8XQW - chains C and D of the 22 polymer chains in the assembly; structure by electron microscopy, 2.90 A resolution.

Chain C:
Molecule: Fhl3
Source organism: Chlamydomonas reinhardtii
Sequence (1112 residues; each row starts with the number of its first residue):
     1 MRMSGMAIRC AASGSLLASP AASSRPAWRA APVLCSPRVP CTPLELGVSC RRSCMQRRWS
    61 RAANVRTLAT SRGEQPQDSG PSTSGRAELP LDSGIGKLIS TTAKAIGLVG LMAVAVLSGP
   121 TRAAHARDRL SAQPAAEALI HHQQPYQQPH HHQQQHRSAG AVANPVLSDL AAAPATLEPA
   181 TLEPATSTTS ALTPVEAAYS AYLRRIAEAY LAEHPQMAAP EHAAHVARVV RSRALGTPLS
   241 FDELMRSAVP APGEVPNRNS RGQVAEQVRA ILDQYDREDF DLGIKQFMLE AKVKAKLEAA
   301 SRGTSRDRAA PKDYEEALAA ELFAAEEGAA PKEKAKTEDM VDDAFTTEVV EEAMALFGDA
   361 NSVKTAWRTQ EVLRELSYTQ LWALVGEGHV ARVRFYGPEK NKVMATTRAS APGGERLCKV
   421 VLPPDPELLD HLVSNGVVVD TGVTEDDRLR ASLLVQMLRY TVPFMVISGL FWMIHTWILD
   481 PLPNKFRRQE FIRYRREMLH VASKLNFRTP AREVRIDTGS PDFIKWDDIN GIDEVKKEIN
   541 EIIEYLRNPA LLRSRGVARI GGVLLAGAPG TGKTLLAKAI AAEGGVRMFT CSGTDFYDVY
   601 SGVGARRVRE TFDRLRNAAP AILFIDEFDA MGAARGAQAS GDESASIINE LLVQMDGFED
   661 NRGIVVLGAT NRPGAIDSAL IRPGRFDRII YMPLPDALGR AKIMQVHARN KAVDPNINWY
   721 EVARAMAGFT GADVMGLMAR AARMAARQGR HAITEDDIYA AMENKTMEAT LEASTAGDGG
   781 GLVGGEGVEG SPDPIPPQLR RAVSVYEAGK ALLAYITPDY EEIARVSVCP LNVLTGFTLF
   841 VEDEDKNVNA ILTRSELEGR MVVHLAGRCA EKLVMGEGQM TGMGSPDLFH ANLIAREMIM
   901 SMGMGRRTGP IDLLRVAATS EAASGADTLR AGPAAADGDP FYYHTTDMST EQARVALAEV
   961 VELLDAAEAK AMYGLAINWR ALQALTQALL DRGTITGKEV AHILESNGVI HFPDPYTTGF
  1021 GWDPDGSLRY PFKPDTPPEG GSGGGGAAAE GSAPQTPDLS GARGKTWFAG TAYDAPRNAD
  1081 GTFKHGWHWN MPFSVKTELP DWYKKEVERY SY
Not modelled in the structure: 1-361, 502-508, 921-939, 1034-1055, 1100-1112
Modified residues: Thr337 (phosphothreonine; TPO); Thr346 (phosphothreonine; TPO); Thr347 (phosphothreonine; TPO)
Small-molecule neighbours: AMP-PNP (ANP; phosphoaminophosphonic acid-adenylate ester): Ala568, Pro569, Gly570, Thr571, Gly572, Leu575, Asp626, Ile703, His707, Gly731, Ala732

Chain D:
Molecule: Ycf2
Source organism: Chlamydomonas reinhardtii
Reference sequence: A0A218N8A7 (A0A218N8A7_CHLRE); numbering as in UniProt (aligned over 1-2971)
Sequence (2971 residues; numbered 1 to 2971; the number before each row is that of its first residue):
     1 MTFLNHYTYL FSIPEKQADK VSGILRLAQA RPIETLQNER INKQLNAFLK TYKFEKLITN
    61 YKKMQSFIPN NSLNGNKTNS STNKLYATSL NVFPENPPLM VRKAVSDEAD KFSKFTYSKV
   121 QVVTNNLNNG MNSKEFIKAN NLKPSLRAAE SLVLNHLTYN KFKENLYFKT NNIQPTKSKS
   181 TSLFFLNILS NSKPRTCSDF LSSPKIRKTW FRNTAWSLQT QQHRSSNGIN LSLQLPYALG
   241 PSVPAGASGQ NMYELPVAQS SSRFGTYYFL QKLLSKYLDV WNASADNGSV LSNSENIKLN
   301 FSMVSLLDSK MAIQTPNSLY FVFTQLNQKT FLSYWLLPVA GLALLTPTLL TLTGQSVSVQ
   361 KFNSFINKKT DMMVLSNTEM PSKSFGTPTL FGTSVEIYLP NSYMPKGEGE SGINRVNSSI
   421 NAVKKNTVTA NLVLDSESQE VATSFQNDLI SIKYCFNNLY NYISNKTALS TKNLFLFSAI
   481 KSNATKHKRT QSFFSVENTT TLGNNSNFVK GHFKSSINAF SSYLPSTNVH SMIPLTSLPY
   541 LKAISPLYSK FMIDHSLKFI TPKTTLKLLQ HKLNKSPKQM YTKTQNFTGL RDLRALNSFS
   601 FGQVNFRTNH FLHSNSRPLN HYNQALKLIN GYEQYKNNLQ INCNKTLDLN TKNKLVYQVN
   661 KSHLFNQKCS QIVYKQSLYN RDLCTIRGTG TKVVDYFSHG DKLSNKNGIV LDYFVYSNLL
   721 FDNKTNTIIN KDGKQNITKL KLNLTKTTVP FKTLIKKYTS INSLVANEQT RNNLNLGLIH
   781 FNGHLSVVSN ANLLTGRPVK FIYYKFDKRL NSYLIYVNQN LKKFIQLNNN FLKPKPLSHQ
   841 KNKPVEDFNQ YATNNSSPPK TNVFEKSFVE DSSLRKPLTS LRGSKQFLNS LTILFKHQKM
   901 FKKKTLKAHK WHSDTQGIFR KHTNSSFGSA NFSNGPEESS LSTRLHIQKK RKAKKQRLET
   961 RRQKKRTRFF PRPVWLRSRM FLNFLTERNK YYLNSTITKQ GFSLPSKDVV TTKLDWLKED
  1021 MRRLPLGAYQ YKSLLTQKAG NKFQRQSFTE VVSTMEYING IHKALNNSIF NKIVRKSLLS
  1081 SSQNPLKLRL VANYSKMQFM HRVKLPFYRT LKHSEGTKNL ANKKQNLRDI KIKANYNNFK
  1141 SQKANNQPQQ NDKDKDKDTM FRDFWVWSYN NTQTNAFNQN LWWLLPNLTT KQSNLEFLTS
  1201 TYPTAKETQR AKEEIHGNSI PTASKNQIAL IRLNWALNKT NINTFTDYSK RNNLWTTQKL
  1261 RNQSKNNKTK SLEKQFITNW EKFFLNKNLN IFSKKIISKV KQKKQKLNYM TSYLNVQSEH
  1321 NVKIFHNSWW THLNIKNLVN NQDMVIPVRE GYFSVGNFNS EFINSAIIKS INNKTLVENY
  1381 VYSPSSEKET MQLLLMSSSI LLHLCAIISL VSISQVRCFV KFHLILLYKL SNVYNAILNQ
  1441 LSNKLQKNLP IYNNINKLNS RYFYMNHQKS QIKQRKKLLT YFSLTLLKKQ FVTVKPLQIR
  1501 NFASIKNQSS NNSNLTYTDM LPLSLRANKF RGSKYDISIR EEEGQSAHIK PSKSMYAKLN
  1561 ILSLKTIFLK QLLMNKKPSA LPSNVGLKSN RETQKSQLIQ RIKTKELQIS LKKNIIGFSK
  1621 VTKNHILKIL FNVIEVFQTA VRNISSFFEK PAEFTTTWIA YGFLVEWSSD FITIIPENVD
  1681 IYIWNVFSKI YRTIPLSFIS TTLGPASTVF DPVTNSTIPI QMGNFNYQKM VAFPILLSLS
  1741 HLLHRRILYL FDTLFSTITQ PDTDLIARQE KGTLFWDIWA DFLVTAADYY NVNVAALSTI
  1801 KAEQNSLIEN ISNDFDNLTM SSKKPFFMPN KGVSNIKNIF WIKKLKEPQL PESIVQNREV
  1861 FVRERKRTLK GLFNIYAPQE ETLWNNPTSP KNLSDEKISF KLFNQLNLQL FAEKNKIKPY
  1921 FEAYFSTTQQ KTNIMQSAFP EANLNRWSVN QFITYQSWHS HNGSNNSNGD LFIDYHPPKT
  1981 FSHIPALKYN SILQQPIGSL VCQIYSGLFN KQISKNILLV NPKTTSNNLV DYNVLLIQAL
  2041 AGETEMKIIT DNAQRYALVN RGFAIGIKLL REVFDAIALN TPCIFLLEDI HAIGERRPML
  2101 ISDFGGGMSD DNGSFKEDFF GSQRDEVHEK NQVVYQLTRH AITHYKKPFK GDYSLAIPTN
  2161 LYVTDLFLKL PTQSISNLTN VENHNLSIKN KIQHNGTQSL TETKRNLGGD INKNSYLQLT
  2221 QFTKTLAPPS TSPFSVLLLK EEKRLKPNKI VEELPWTSLP GEQLATKPRT SYSVRAKVAM
  2281 LAELSLSNLS AKLDMITDLL VIIDSVRSNK GFVVFATTDI PHVLDPALRR PGRLDETICL
  2341 PNIHTSNILN FTKNYEIFKS AKDTSNFGKK IILNEMQNLT TTSTQRDMYL SCLPTNNQTH
  2401 KTKREGVLTM NLKDYNILLN QVYFAEGTGG ILNSQMHKDS LQKSLNFALI SHSKKLKELN
  2461 VSKLIGSNGT VSQGNVDQLG VFAGQIVNKQ KKSLQQHLPN SKKSFKKKYK DKAIIYYEVG
  2521 KFVLNYFLNN QLTQSSIIDK PVSVTNKQTN DITIFGNDFL NLKTINYLSL YNSKNKILLQ
  2581 LMLIFGGKIS QLLSSKNLVK SLKQASINSY MVEEESGSIS SAGMPLGQTH LLPKALSVLA
  2641 KPMIFSDGYN NQNLKTATTL LLSFIHKRYL YRKNLIVPKL LSFADGNILD EPPSPPFSSL
  2701 LIPAKRFENY KRFFRDTLTG DKMGQRKSQI TLLEKLQYHM QLRSIKQLNA TFSSQENLDF
  2761 QSNAALTSQK LDTLMSLSTN NLLQNPTNIN WYYQNRILKR HGQYLTNQWW NGQLSEHNAE
  2821 TVFLSDIDWR SSFIKNKNIN ITKSKNLYRL TQQKNNTDGL DVLLDFPDTD QYYNPKRRRW
  2881 LLNNGSWNFW FNFDKLYSEE IVTTWILESL IQTYKYLHKN TELLDFVTNK FITLGYIAPE
  2941 NANLQNISGF PSQSELLSTK EIILTNSFKR F
Not modelled in the structure: 1-34, 68-263, 281-317, 357-446, 479-537, 578-612, 639-734, 758-781, 797-807, 829-877, 923-936, 995-1124, 1140-1158, 1187-1218, 1268-1289, 1344-1359, 1376-1384, 1450-1661, 1705-1727, 1792-1802, 1819-1914, 1927-1943, 1962-1970, 2099-2111, 2195-2211, 2222-2230, 2381-2402, 2426-2442, 2463-2501, 2535-2550, 2608-2622, 2755-2762, 2833-2859, 2945-2952
Small-molecule neighbours:
  - diacyl glycerol (DGA), molecule 1: Leu332, Ser333, Trp335, Leu336, Val339, Ala1406, Ser1409, Leu1410
  - diacyl glycerol (DGA), molecule 2: Leu337, Ala340, Gly341, Leu344, Thr1390, Leu1393, Leu1394, Ser1397, Leu1401

Chain C / chain D interface:
Pairs across the interface (170; chain C residue first):
  Tyr396(C) with Lys1374(D)
  Gly397(C) with Lys1374(D), hydrogen bond (backbone-side chain)
  Pro398(C) with Lys1374(D)
  Gly442(C) with Lys1388(D)
  Asp447(C) with Lys1388(D)
  Ala451(C) with Ile1368(D), hydrophobic
  Leu454(C) with Ile1368(D), hydrophobic
  Val455(C) with Ile1368(D), hydrophobic
  Gly469(C) with Ile1690(D)
  Trp472(C) with Lys1689(D); Arg1692(D)
  Met473(C) with Tyr1682(D), hydrogen bond (backbone-side chain)
  His475(C) with Lys1689(D)
  Thr476(C) with Tyr1682(D); Lys1689(D), hydrogen bond
  Trp477(C) with Tyr1682(D)
  Pro483(C) with Asn2010(D); Thr2081(D)
  Asn484(C) with Ala2078(D), hydrogen bond (side chain-backbone); Thr2081(D); Asn2309(D); Lys2310(D), hydrogen bond (side chain-backbone)
  Arg487(C) with Asp2075(D), salt bridge; Asn2309(D), hydrogen bond
  Arg488(C) with Trp1958(D); Leu2079(D)
  Phe491(C) with His1959(D)
  Arg495(C) with His1959(D)
  Pro569(C) with Arg2330(D), hydrogen bond (backbone-side chain)
  Thr594(C) with Asp2298(D)
  Val599(C) with Lys2068(D)
  Ala639(C) with Arg2061(D); Gly2062(D)
  Ser640(C) with Phe2063(D)
  Glu643(C) with Phe2063(D)
  Phe729(C) with Pro2148(D); Phe2149(D), hydrophobic
  Ala732(C) with Pro2331(D)
  Asp733(C) with Arg2330(D), salt bridge; Pro2331(D)
  Gly736(C) with Pro2331(D)
  Leu737(C) with Phe2149(D), hydrophobic
  Ala746(C) with Gln1995(D)
  Arg747(C) with Gln1995(D), hydrogen bond
  Lys765(C) with Phe2149(D); Asp2152(D)
  Thr766(C) with Lys2147(D); Pro2148(D)
  Glu768(C) with Tyr2153(D), hydrogen bond; Asp2335(D); Thr2337(D)
  Ala769(C) with Asp2152(D); Tyr2153(D)
  Glu772(C) with Tyr2153(D); Pro2321(D); Arg2329(D), salt bridge
  Ser774(C) with Leu2168(D)
  Gly777(C) with Pro2022(D); Asn2342(D)
  Asp778(C) with Asn2561(D); Leu2562(D); Lys2563(D)
  Gly779(C) with Phe2167(D); Leu2168(D); Leu2562(D); Lys2563(D)
  Gly780(C) with Phe2167(D), hydrogen bond (backbone-backbone); Leu2168(D); Asn2566(D), hydrogen bond (backbone-side chain)
  Gly781(C) with Lys2563(D); Tyr2571(D)
  Leu782(C) with Tyr2571(D)
  Glu786(C) with Tyr1989(D); Pro2341(D); Lys2563(D)
  Gly787(C) with Ile2348(D)
  Glu789(C) with Ser2346(D), hydrogen bond; Asn2347(D); Ile2348(D); Asn2557(D); Thr2564(D)
  Gly790(C) with Lys2563(D); Tyr2567(D)
  Ser791(C) with Lys2563(D)
  Pro792(C) with Tyr2567(D)
  Leu799(C) with Tyr2571(D), hydrophobic
  Glu821(C) with Lys2147(D), salt bridge
  Leu834(C) with Tyr2571(D)
  Asn847(C) with Arg2139(D)
  Asn849(C) with Gln2136(D); Arg2139(D); Lys2150(D)
  Ala850(C) with Tyr2135(D); Arg2139(D)
  Ile851(C) with Arg2139(D), hydrogen bond (backbone-side chain)
  Leu852(C) with Arg2139(D)
  Glu856(C) with Arg2139(D), salt bridge
  Leu857(C) with Ile2142(D), hydrophobic
  Arg860(C) with Thr2143(D)
  Arg868(C) with Tyr2669(D), hydrogen bond (side chain-backbone); Lys2673(D)
  Gly878(C) with Tyr2671(D)
  Met880(C) with Arg2668(D), hydrogen bond (backbone-side chain); Tyr2669(D)
  Thr881(C) with Leu2570(D); Arg2668(D)
  Gly882(C) with Leu2570(D), hydrogen bond (backbone-backbone); Arg2668(D)
  Ser885(C) with Tyr2162(D), hydrogen bond; Leu2166(D); Lys2667(D)
  Pro886(C) with Val2163(D), hydrophobic
  Leu888(C) with Tyr2669(D), hydrophobic; Ile2676(D), hydrophobic
  Phe889(C) with Tyr2162(D), hydrophobic; Ile2676(D), hydrophobic; Lys2679(D)
  His890(C) with Ile2142(D), hydrogen bond (side chain-backbone); Tyr2145(D); Thr2159(D), hydrogen bond
  Asn892(C) with Ile2676(D); Val2677(D)
  Arg896(C) with Val2677(D), hydrogen bond (side chain-backbone); Lys2679(D); Leu2680(D); Leu2681(D)
  Leu914(C) with Leu2681(D), hydrophobic
  Phe941(C) with Leu2161(D), hydrophobic; Leu2680(D)
  Tyr942(C) with His2184(D), hydrogen bond; Leu2681(D); Ser2682(D)
  Tyr943(C) with Ala2156(D); Pro2158(D), hydrophobic; Leu2161(D), hydrophobic; Leu2680(D), hydrogen bond (backbone-backbone)
  His944(C) with Leu2680(D), hydrogen bond (backbone-backbone); Leu2681(D); Ser2682(D), hydrogen bond (backbone-side chain)
  Thr946(C) with Leu2681(D); Ser2682(D); Phe2683(D); Ala2684(D)
  Met948(C) with Arg2879(D), hydrogen bond (backbone-side chain)
  Ser949(C) with Arg2879(D)
  Thr950(C) with Arg2879(D), hydrogen bond; Trp2890(D)
  Ala953(C) with Phe2683(D), hydrophobic; Trp2890(D)
  Arg954(C) with Trp2890(D)
  Leu957(C) with Val2677(D), hydrophobic; Phe2891(D), hydrophobic
  Val960(C) with Val2677(D), hydrophobic
  Val961(C) with Val2677(D), hydrophobic
  Asp965(C) with Lys2673(D), salt bridge; Asn2674(D)
  Glu968(C) with Lys2673(D), salt bridge
  His1085(C) with Thr2904(D); Glu2908(D), salt bridge; Ile2911(D)
  Gly1086(C) with Ile2911(D); Lys2915(D), hydrogen bond (backbone-side chain)
  His1088(C) with Lys2915(D), hydrogen bond
  Asn1090(C) with Tyr2914(D), hydrogen bond
  Met1091(C) with Ile2911(D), hydrophobic; Tyr2914(D), hydrophobic
  Pro1092(C) with Leu2592(D), hydrophobic
  Phe1093(C) with Leu2907(D), hydrophobic; Leu2910(D), hydrophobic; Ile2911(D), hydrophobic
Other interface residues (no listed pair), chain C (133 interface residues in all): Arg394, Lys400, Val443, Leu458, Arg459, Met465, Ile492, Ala727, Thr730, Met735, Arg740, Arg743, Met762, Leu771, Ala773, Ala776, Val783, Val788, Pro796, Thr835, Gly836, Leu839, Phe840, Glu842, Glu877, Met883, Asp887, Leu893, Ile894, Met902, Pro940, Thr945, Asp947, Trp1067, Trp1087, Ser1094
Other interface residues (no listed pair), chain D (123 interface residues in all): Pro347, Glu1361, Asn1364, Asn1372, Asn1373, Thr1375, Gln1392, Met1396, Asn1685, Val1686, Tyr1691, His1961, Lys2023, Thr2138, Ala2141, Lys2146, Leu2155, Thr2164, Thr2172, Ser2308, His2322, Gly2332, Glu2336, Cys2339, Leu2349, Val2638, Tyr2649, Leu2670, Leu2689, Asp2690, Arg2878, Leu2881

In short:
133 residues of chain C and 123 residues of chain D are in contact, with 29 hydrogen bonds and 8 salt bridges.
Among the polar pairs are Arg487(C)-Asp2075(D), Asp733(C)-Arg2330(D) and Glu772(C)-Arg2329(D). Ligands of
chain C: AMP-PNP. Ligands of chain D: diacyl glycerol.
Here chain C is Fhl3 and chain D is Ycf2, both from Chlamydomonas reinhardtii. Entry 8XQW (Cryo-EM structure
of the Ycf2-FtsHi motor complex from Chlamydomonas reinhardtii in AMPPNP bound state) was determined by
electron microscopy (same publication as 8XQX).
